PDB entry 8TND | X-ray diffraction, 1.29 A resolution | chains B and C of the 3 polymer chains in the assembly

[Chain B (and C)]
Protein: De novo designed protein
From: synthetic construct
Notes: chain C of this document is another copy of the same molecule, construct and numbering; everything in this record applies to it too
Chain sequence (147 residues; row label = number of the first residue in the row):
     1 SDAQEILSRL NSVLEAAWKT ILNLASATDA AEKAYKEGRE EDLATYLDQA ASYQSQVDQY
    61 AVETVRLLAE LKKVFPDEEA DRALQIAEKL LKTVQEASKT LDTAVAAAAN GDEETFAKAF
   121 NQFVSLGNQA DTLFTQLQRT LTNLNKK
Residues lining bound ligands: Veliparib (78P; (2R)-2-(7-carbamoyl-1H-benzimidazol-2-yl)-2-methylpyrrolidinium): I21, L24, A25, T28, Q54, V57, L90, V94, A97, F123, G127, N128, A130, D131, F134

[Interface between chain B and chain C]
Contacting residue pairs (21):
  K19(B) - Q49(C)
  L22(B) - D42(C)
  L22(B) - T45(C)
  L22(B) - Y46(C)  hydrogen bond (backbone-side chain)
  N23(B) - Q49(C)
  A25(B) - Y46(C)
  S26(B) - S26(C)  hydrogen bond (side chain-backbone)
  S26(B) - A27(C)
  S26(B) - A30(C)
  S26(B) - Y46(C)
  D29(B) - K33(C)  salt bridge
  A30(B) - S26(C)
  K33(B) - D29(C)  salt bridge
  D42(B) - W18(C)  hydrogen bond
  D42(B) - L22(C)
  T45(B) - L22(C)
  Y46(B) - L22(C)  hydrogen bond (side chain-backbone)
  Y46(B) - A25(C)
  Y46(B) - S26(C)
  Q49(B) - N23(C)  hydrogen bond
  Y53(B) - Y53(C)  hydrogen bond
Interface residues without a listed pair, chain B (14 interface residues in all): W18
Interface residues without a listed pair, chain C (15 interface residues in all): K19

[Overview]
14 residues of chain B and 15 residues of chain C are in contact, with 6 hydrogen bonds and 2 salt bridges.
Polar contacts include D29(B)-K33(C), L22(B)-Y46(C) and S26(B)-S26(C). Ligands of chain B: Veliparib.
Both chains are De novo designed protein (synthetic construct). Entry 8TND (De novo designed protein binds
poly ADP ribose polymerase inhibitors (PARPi) - holo veliparib) was determined by X-ray diffraction, deposited
together with 8TN1, 8TN6, 8TNB and 8TNC.
